3SM4 - chains B and D of the 5 polymer chains in the assembly; structure by X-ray diffraction, 1.88 A resolution.

Chain B:
Protein: Exonuclease
Source organism: Enterobacteria phage lambda
Notes: EC 3.1.11.3
Reference sequence: P03697 (EXO_LAMBD); numbering as in UniProt (aligned over 1-226)
Chain sequence (229 residues; row label = number of the first residue in the row; numbers below 1 keep their minus sign (Gly-2 is residue -2)):
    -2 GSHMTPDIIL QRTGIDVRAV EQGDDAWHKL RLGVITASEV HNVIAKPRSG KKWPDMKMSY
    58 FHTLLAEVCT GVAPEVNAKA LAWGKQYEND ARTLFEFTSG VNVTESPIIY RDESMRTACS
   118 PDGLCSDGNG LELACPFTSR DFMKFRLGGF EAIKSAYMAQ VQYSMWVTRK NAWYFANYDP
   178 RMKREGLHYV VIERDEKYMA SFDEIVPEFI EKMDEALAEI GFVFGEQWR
Disordered / not traced: -2
Sequence notes: expression tag (-2 to 0); engineered mutation Ala131 (Lys in P03697)
Ion coordination: Mg2+ site 1: Asp119, Glu129, Leu130 (shared with 1 residue of chain E); Mg2+ site 2: Asp119 (shared with 2 residues of chain E)
Reported in the primary citation:
  - binding site for the 14-nt DNA strand: Trp24, Arg28, Arg45, Val73, Ala75, Ala77, Leu78, Arg137, Tyr154, Gln157
  - Mg2+ coordination: Asp119, Glu129, Leu130
  - Mg2+ coordination through a water molecule: Glu85
  - binding site for phosphate ion: Arg28
  - binding site for the 12-nt DNA strand (chain D): Ala42 to Trp50, Met53, Lys76
  - catalytic residues: Asp119, Glu129
  - mutagenesis - W24A, K49A, M53A, K76A, L78A, E85A: decreased catalytic activity
  - mutagenesis - R28A, R45A, D119A, R137A: abolished catalytic activity

Chain D:
Molecule: 12-nt DNA strand
Sequence (12 nucleotides; numbered 1 to 12; the number before each row is that of its first residue):
     1 TCGGTACAGT AG

How chain B and chain D interact:
Residue-residue contacts (12; chain B residue first):
  Arg45(B) - DC7(D)  phosphate contact
  Arg45(B) - DA8(D)  salt bridge to the phosphate
  Pro51(B) - DG9(D)  phosphate contact
  Asp52(B) - DG9(D)  hydrogen bond to the phosphate
  Asp52(B) - DT10(D)  phosphate contact
  Met53(B) - DA8(D)  sugar contact
  Met53(B) - DG9(D)  hydrogen bond to the phosphate
  Met53(B) - DT10(D)  base contact
  Ser56(B) - DT10(D)  hydrogen bond to the phosphate
  Val73(B) - DG12(D)  base contact
  Asn74(B) - DG12(D)  phosphate contact
  Ala75(B) - DG12(D)  base contact
Other interface residues (no listed pair), chain B (10 interface residues in all): Ala77, Leu78

Summary:
10 residues of chain B face 5 of chain D across their interface, with 3 hydrogen bonds and 1 salt bridge.
Polar contacts include Asp52(B)-DG9(D), Met53(B)-DG9(D) and Ser56(B)-DT10(D). From the paper: catalytic
residues Asp119(B) and Glu129(B); W24A, K49A and M53A of chain B, among others, reduce catalytic activity; 10
substitutions were tested in all.
Chain B is Exonuclease (Enterobacteria phage lambda) and chain D is a 12-nt DNA strand; the structure, Crystal
Structure of the K131A Mutant of Lambda Exonuclease in Complex with a 5'-Phosphorylated 14-mer/12-mer Duplex
..., was determined by X-ray diffraction, deposited together with 3SLP.
